PDB entry 6SF0 | X-ray diffraction, 3.01 A resolution | chains B and D

# Chain B (and D)
Protein: Ancestral Flavin-containing monooxygenase (FMO) 2
Organism: synthetic construct
Notes: chain D of this document is another copy of the same molecule, construct and numbering; everything in this record applies to it too
Amino-acid sequence (535 residues; numbered 1 to 535; the number before each row is that of its first residue):
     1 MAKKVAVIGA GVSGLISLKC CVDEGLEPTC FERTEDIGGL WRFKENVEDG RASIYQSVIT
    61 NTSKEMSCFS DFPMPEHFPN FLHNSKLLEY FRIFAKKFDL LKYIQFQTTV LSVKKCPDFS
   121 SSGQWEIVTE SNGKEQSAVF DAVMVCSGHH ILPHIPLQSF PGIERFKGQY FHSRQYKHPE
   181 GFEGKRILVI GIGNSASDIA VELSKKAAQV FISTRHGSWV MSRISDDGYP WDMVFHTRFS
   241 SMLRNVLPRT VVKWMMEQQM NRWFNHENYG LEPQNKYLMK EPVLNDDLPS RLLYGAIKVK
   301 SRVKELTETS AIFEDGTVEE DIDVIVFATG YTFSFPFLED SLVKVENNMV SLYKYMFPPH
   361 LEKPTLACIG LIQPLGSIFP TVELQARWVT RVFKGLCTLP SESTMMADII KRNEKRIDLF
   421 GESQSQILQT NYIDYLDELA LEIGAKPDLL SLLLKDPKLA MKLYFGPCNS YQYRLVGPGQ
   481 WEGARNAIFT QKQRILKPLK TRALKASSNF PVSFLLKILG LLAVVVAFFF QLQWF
Disordered / not traced: 1, 119-122
Small-molecule neighbours:
  - FAD (flavin-adenine dinucleotide): Ile8, Gly9, Ala10, Gly11, Val12, Ser13, Gly14, Phe31, Glu32, Arg33, Thr34, Gly38, Gly39, Leu40, Trp41, Gly50, Arg51, Ile54, Val58, Thr60, Asn61, Thr62, Thr108, Thr109, Val110, Cys146, Ser147, Gly148, His150, Phe337, Gly370, Ser377, Ile378, Phe379
  - NADP (NAP; NADP nicotinamide-adenine-dinucleotide phosphate): Tyr55, Val58, Ile59, Thr60, Asn61, His150, Pro156, Phe160, Ile190, Gly191, Ile192, Gly193, Asn194, Ser195, Ala196, Asp198, Ser213, Thr214, Arg215, His216, Arg223, Lys280, Glu281, Arg302, Ala328, Thr329, Gly330, Tyr331, Gln373, Ser423, Ser425, Gln426
From the paper describing this entry:
  - binding site for flavin-adenine dinucleotide: Asn61, Thr62
  - catalytic residues: Asn61
  - binding site for NADP: Asn194, Arg223, Glu281, Gln373
  - mutagenesis - E281H: unchanged catalytic activity on thioanisole

# Chain B / chain D interface
Contacting residue pairs (95; chain B residue first):
  Ser57(B) with Lys205(D)
  Ile59(B) with Tyr294(D), hydrophobic
  Pro79(B) with Leu293(D); Tyr294(D); Gly295(D)
  Asn80(B) with Leu293(D)
  Phe81(B) with Leu293(D), hydrophobic; Tyr294(D)
  Lys86(B) with Tyr294(D); Gly295(D)
  Glu180(B) with Lys206(D)
  Glu202(B) with Lys205(D), salt bridge
  Lys205(B) with Glu202(D), salt bridge
  Lys206(B) with Gln56(D); Glu180(D)
  Thr214(B) with Arg502(D), hydrogen bond
  Arg215(B) with Arg502(D)
  His216(B) with Arg502(D)
  Gly217(B) with Arg502(D)
  Arg223(B) with Tyr294(D)
  Ile224(B) with Trp263(D); Tyr269(D); Leu293(D), hydrophobic
  Asp227(B) with Phe264(D); Asn265(D)
  Gly228(B) with Trp263(D); Phe264(D); Tyr269(D), hydrogen bond (backbone-side chain)
  Tyr229(B) with Asn268(D), hydrogen bond
  Lys253(B) with Ser513(D), hydrogen bond (side chain-backbone)
  Glu257(B) with Phe514(D)
  Gln258(B) with Phe514(D)
  Trp263(B) with Ile224(D); Gly228(D)
  Phe264(B) with Gly228(D)
  Asn265(B) with Asp227(D)
  Glu267(B) with Lys500(D)
  Asn268(B) with Tyr229(D), hydrogen bond; Leu496(D); Leu499(D); Lys500(D), hydrogen bond (backbone-backbone)
  Tyr269(B) with Ile224(D); Gly228(D), hydrogen bond (side chain-backbone); Leu499(D)
  Gly270(B) with Arg502(D)
  Leu271(B) with Arg502(D)
  Glu272(B) with Arg502(D), hydrogen bond (backbone-side chain); Leu504(D)
  Pro273(B) with Leu504(D)
  Asp286(B) with Ser290(D); Tyr294(D), hydrogen bond
  Asp287(B) with Asp287(D); Arg291(D), salt bridge
  Ser290(B) with Asp286(D)
  Arg291(B) with Asp287(D), salt bridge
  Leu292(B) with Leu499(D)
  Leu293(B) with Pro79(D); Asn80(D); Phe81(D), hydrophobic; Ile224(D), hydrophobic
  Tyr294(B) with Ile59(D), hydrophobic; Pro79(D); Phe81(D); Arg223(D); Asp286(D), hydrogen bond
  Gly295(B) with Pro79(D)
  Lys298(B) with Pro498(D), hydrogen bond (side chain-backbone); Thr501(D)
  Val299(B) with Thr501(D); Arg502(D)
  Lys300(B) with Arg502(D)
  Ser301(B) with Arg502(D)
  Leu496(B) with Asn268(D)
  Pro498(B) with Lys298(D)
  Leu499(B) with Asn268(D); Tyr269(D); Leu292(D)
  Lys500(B) with Glu267(D), salt bridge; Asn268(D), hydrogen bond (backbone-backbone)
  Thr501(B) with Lys298(D); Val299(D)
  Arg502(B) with Thr214(D); Arg215(D), hydrogen bond (side chain-backbone); His216(D), hydrogen bond (side chain-backbone); Gly217(D); Gly270(D), hydrogen bond (side chain-backbone); Leu271(D); Glu272(D), hydrogen bond (side chain-backbone); Val299(D); Lys300(D); Ser301(D)
  Leu504(B) with Glu272(D); Pro273(D)
  Phe514(B) with Glu257(D); Gln258(D)
Also at the interface, not in a pair above, chain B (58 interface residues in all): His178, Ser225, Trp254, Gln274, Pro289, Leu515
Also at the interface, not in a pair above, chain D (58 interface residues in all): Ser57, His178, Ser225, Trp254, Gln274, Pro289, Leu515

# Summary
Chain B and chain D each contribute 58 residues to their interface; the contacts include 16 hydrogen bonds and
5 salt bridges. Polar pairs include Glu202(B)-Lys205(D), Asp287(B)-Arg291(D) and Lys500(B)-Glu267(D). Ligands
of chain B: flavin-adenine dinucleotide and NADP. The paper reports the catalytic residue Asn61(B); E281H of
chain B leaves catalytic activity on thioanisole unchanged.
Chain B and chain D are both Ancestral Flavin-containing monooxygenase (FMO) 2 (synthetic construct); the
structure, Crystal Structure of Ancestral Flavin-containing monooxygenase (FMO) 2 in the presence of NADP+,
was determined by X-ray diffraction (same publication as 6SE3 and 6SEM).
